PDB entry 1WM3 | X-ray diffraction, 1.20 A resolution | chain A

# Chain A
Name: Ubiquitin-like protein SMT3B
Source organism: Homo sapiens
Notes: fragment: no N-terminal arm(residues 17-88)
Reference sequence: P61956 (SMT3B_HUMAN); numbering as in UniProt (aligned over 17-88)
Amino-acid sequence (72 residues; row label = number of the first residue in the row):
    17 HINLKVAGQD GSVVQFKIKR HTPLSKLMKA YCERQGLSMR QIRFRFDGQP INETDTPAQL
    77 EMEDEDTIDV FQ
Swiss-Prot annotation at these positions:
  - cross-link: Lys21 (Glycyl lysine isopeptide (Lys-Gly) (interchain with G-Cter in SUMO2))
  - mutagenesis: Lys33 (K33E: Significantly impairs sumoylation of MTA1), Lys35 (K35E: Significantly impairs sumoylation of MTA1), Lys42 (K42E: Significantly impairs sumoylation of MTA1)

# Overview
Curated annotation (UniProt) lists 3 mutagenesis sites.
Chain A is Ubiquitin-like protein SMT3B (Homo sapiens); the structure, Crystal structure of human SUMO-2
protein, was determined by X-ray diffraction (same publication as 1WM2).
